PDB entry 7VB5 | X-ray diffraction, 1.58 A resolution | chains A and B

# Chain A (and B)
Molecule: Aliphatic (R)-hydroxynitrile lyase
Organism: Linum usitatissimum
Notes: EC 4.1.2.46; chain B of this document is another copy of the same molecule, construct and numbering; everything in this record applies to it too
UniProtKB: P93243 (AHNL_LINUS); residues 1-422 here = UniProt positions 1-422
Chain sequence (443 residues; each row starts with the number of its first residue; numbers below 1 keep their minus sign (Met-20 is residue -20)):
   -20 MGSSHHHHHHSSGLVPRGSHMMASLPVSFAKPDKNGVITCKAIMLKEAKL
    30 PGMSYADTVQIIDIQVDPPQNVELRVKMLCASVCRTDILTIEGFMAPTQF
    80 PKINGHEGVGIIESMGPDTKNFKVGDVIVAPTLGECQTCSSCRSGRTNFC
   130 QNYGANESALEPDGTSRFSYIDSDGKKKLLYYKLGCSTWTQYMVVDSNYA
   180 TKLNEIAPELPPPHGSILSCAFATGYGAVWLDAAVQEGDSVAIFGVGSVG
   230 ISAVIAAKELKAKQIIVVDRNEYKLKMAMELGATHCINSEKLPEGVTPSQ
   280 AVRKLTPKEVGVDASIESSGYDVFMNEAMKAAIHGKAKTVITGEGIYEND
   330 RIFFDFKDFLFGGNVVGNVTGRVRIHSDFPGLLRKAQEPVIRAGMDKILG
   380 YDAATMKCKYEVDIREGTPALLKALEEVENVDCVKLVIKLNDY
Disordered / not traced: -20 to 10 (chain B: -20 to 8)
Construct notes: initiating methionine (-20); expression tag (-19 to 0); conflict Thr117 (Val in P93243)
Modified residues: Cys265 (S-nitroso-cysteine; SNC)
Swiss-Prot annotation at these positions:
  - binding site (Zn(2+)): Cys63, His85, Cys115, Cys118, Cys121, Cys129, Cys199
Metal / ion sites: Mg2+: Glu52, Glu140; Zn2+ site 1: Cys63, His85, Cys199 (together with 2-hydroxy-2-methylpropanenitrile); Zn2+ site 2: Cys115, Cys118, Cys121, Cys129
Ligand contacts:
  - 2-hydroxy-2-methylpropanenitrile (CNH): Cys63, Thr65, His85, Thr111, Leu163, Cys199, Glu323, Val348
  - NAD (nicotinamide-adenine-dinucleotide): Cys63, Arg64, Thr65, Leu68, Cys199, Thr203, Gly224, Val225, Gly226, Ser227, Val228, Asp248, Arg249, Asn250, Lys253, Ser268, Ser297, Ser298, Gly299, Tyr300, Phe303, Thr321, Gly322, Glu323, Asn347, Val348, Thr349, Val413
What the authors report for this chain:
  - Zn2+ coordination: Cys63, His85, Cys199
  - binding site for 2-hydroxy-2-methylpropanenitrile: Lys162, Glu323
  - binding site for NAD: Thr65
  - contacts within the chain: Thr65-Glu323 (hydrogen bond)
  - mutagenesis - C63S, C63S/C199S, T65A, H85A, H85C, C121A, K162A, K162G, C199S, E323A, E323H, F340H: abolished catalytic activity on 2-hydroxy-2-methylpropanenitrile
  - mutagenesis - M74A, E140A, F340A: decreased catalytic activity on 2-hydroxy-2-methylpropanenitrile
  - mutagenesis - C265A, K336A: unchanged catalytic activity on 2-hydroxy-2-methylpropanenitrile
  - mutagenesis - F340A: decreased binding to 2-hydroxy-2-methylpropanenitrile
  - catalytic residues: Lys162, Glu323 (proposed by the authors, not directly observed)
  - catalytic residues: Cys63, Thr65, His85, Cys199
  - mutagenesis - R249G/S268A/E269L: decreased catalytic activity
  - mutagenesis - C63S, C63S/C199S, T65A, H85A, H85C, K162A, K162G, C199S, E323A, E323H: abolished catalytic activity on acetone cyanohydrin

# Chain A / chain B interface
Contacting residue pairs (94):
  Ser119(A) - Lys315(B)
  Ser120(A) - Ile312(B)
  Ser120(A) - His313(B)
  Ser120(A) - Lys315(B)
  Ser123(A) - Lys315(B)
  Arg125(A) - Lys315(B)  hydrogen bond (side chain-backbone)
  Thr126(A) - Gly314(B)
  Thr126(A) - Lys315(B)
  Phe128(A) - His313(B)
  Phe128(A) - Gly314(B)
  Phe128(A) - Leu339(B)
  Phe128(A) - Phe340(B)  hydrophobic
  Phe128(A) - Gly341(B)
  Gln130(A) - Val289(B)
  Gln130(A) - Ile312(B)
  Ala134(A) - Phe340(B)  hydrophobic
  Glu136(A) - Lys336(B)  salt bridge
  Val289(A) - Gln130(B)
  Met304(A) - Phe335(B)  hydrophobic
  Ile312(A) - Ser120(B)
  His313(A) - Phe128(B)
  Gly314(A) - Thr126(B)
  Gly314(A) - Phe128(B)
  Lys315(A) - Ser119(B)
  Lys315(A) - Ser120(B)
  Lys315(A) - Ser123(B)
  Lys315(A) - Arg125(B)  hydrogen bond (backbone-side chain)
  Lys315(A) - Thr126(B)
  Ile320(A) - Phe338(B)  hydrophobic
  Ile320(A) - Leu339(B)
  Gly322(A) - Phe335(B)
  Gly322(A) - Leu339(B)
  Glu323(A) - Phe335(B)
  Glu323(A) - Leu339(B)
  Tyr326(A) - Phe335(B)  hydrophobic
  Asp329(A) - Asp334(B)
  Asp329(A) - Phe335(B)  hydrogen bond (backbone-backbone)
  Asp329(A) - Lys336(B)  hydrogen bond (side chain-backbone)
  Arg330(A) - Asn305(B)
  Arg330(A) - Phe332(B)
  Arg330(A) - Phe333(B)
  Arg330(A) - Asp334(B)  salt bridge
  Ile331(A) - Phe332(B)
  Ile331(A) - Phe333(B)  hydrogen bond (backbone-backbone)
  Ile331(A) - Phe335(B)  hydrophobic
  Phe332(A) - Arg330(B)
  Phe332(A) - Ile331(B)
  Phe332(A) - Phe332(B)  hydrophobic
  Phe333(A) - Arg330(B)
  Phe333(A) - Ile331(B)  hydrogen bond (backbone-backbone)
  Phe333(A) - Phe333(B)  hydrophobic
  Asp334(A) - Asp329(B)
  Asp334(A) - Arg330(B)  salt bridge
  Phe335(A) - Met304(B)  hydrophobic
  Phe335(A) - Gly322(B)
  Phe335(A) - Glu323(B)
  Phe335(A) - Tyr326(B)  hydrophobic
  Phe335(A) - Asp329(B)  hydrogen bond (backbone-backbone)
  Phe335(A) - Ile331(B)  hydrophobic
  Lys336(A) - Glu136(B)  salt bridge
  Lys336(A) - Asp329(B)  hydrogen bond (backbone-side chain)
  Phe338(A) - Ile320(B)  hydrophobic
  Phe338(A) - Val344(B)  hydrophobic
  Phe338(A) - Val345(B)
  Phe338(A) - Gly346(B)
  Leu339(A) - Phe128(B)
  Leu339(A) - Ile320(B)
  Leu339(A) - Thr321(B)
  Leu339(A) - Gly322(B)
  Leu339(A) - Glu323(B)
  Leu339(A) - Gly346(B)
  Leu339(A) - Asn347(B)  hydrogen bond (backbone-backbone)
  Leu339(A) - Val348(B)
  Phe340(A) - Met74(B)  hydrophobic
  Phe340(A) - Phe128(B)
  Phe340(A) - Ala134(B)  hydrophobic
  Phe340(A) - Val348(B)  hydrophobic
  Gly341(A) - Phe128(B)
  Gly342(A) - Val345(B)
  Gly342(A) - Gly346(B)  hydrogen bond (backbone-backbone)
  Asn343(A) - Val344(B)
  Asn343(A) - Val345(B)
  Val344(A) - Phe338(B)  hydrophobic
  Val344(A) - Asn343(B)
  Val344(A) - Val344(B)  hydrogen bond (backbone-backbone)
  Val345(A) - Phe338(B)
  Val345(A) - Gly342(B)
  Val345(A) - Asn343(B)
  Gly346(A) - Phe338(B)
  Gly346(A) - Leu339(B)
  Gly346(A) - Gly342(B)  hydrogen bond (backbone-backbone)
  Asn347(A) - Leu339(B)  hydrogen bond (backbone-backbone)
  Val348(A) - Leu339(B)
  Val348(A) - Phe340(B)  hydrophobic
Interface residues without a listed pair, chain A (43 interface residues in all): Phe73, Met74, Thr111, Thr321, Gly324
Interface residues without a listed pair, chain B (44 interface residues in all): Phe73, Thr111, Gly324

# Summary
The interface between chain A and chain B involves 43 residues on one side and 44 on the other, with 13
hydrogen bonds and 4 salt bridges. Among the polar pairs are Glu136(A)-Lys336(B), Arg330(A)-Asp334(B) and
Arg125(A)-Lys315(B). From the paper: catalytic residues Lys162(A), Glu323(A) and Cys63(A) among others; C63S,
C63S/C199S and T65A of chain A, among others, abolish catalytic activity on 2-hydroxy-2-methylpropanenitrile;
18 substitutions were tested in all.
Chain A and chain B are both Aliphatic (R)-hydroxynitrile lyase (Linum usitatissimum); the structure, Crystal
structure of hydroxynitrile lyase from Linum usitatissimum complexed with acetone cyanohydrin, was determined
by X-ray diffraction together with 7VB3 and 7VB6 from the same study.
